4KXR - chains A and B of the 3 polymer chains in the assembly; structure by X-ray diffraction, 2.60 A resolution.

Chain A:
Protein: PE25
Source organism: Mycobacterium tuberculosis
Reference sequence: I6X486 (I6X486_MYCTU); residue numbers follow UniProt; this construct covers 1-99
Sequence (101 residues; row label = number of the first residue in the row; numbers below 1 keep their minus sign (Gly-1 is residue -1)):
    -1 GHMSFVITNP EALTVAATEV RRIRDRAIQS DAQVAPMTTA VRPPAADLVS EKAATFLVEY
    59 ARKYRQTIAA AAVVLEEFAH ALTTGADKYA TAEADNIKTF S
Not modelled in the structure: -1 to 6, 92-99
Sequence notes: expression tag (-1 to 0)
UniProt features mapped onto this chain:
  - modified residue: Ser2 (N-acetylserine)
From the paper describing this entry:
  - conformationally variable residues (order/disorder transition): Tyr87 to Glu91

Chain B:
Protein: PPE41
Source organism: Mycobacterium tuberculosis
Reference sequence: I6YDD9 (I6YDD9_MYCTU); residue numbers follow UniProt; this construct covers 1-194
Sequence (194 residues; each row starts with the number of its first residue):
     1 MHFEAYPPEV NSANIYAGPG PDSMLAAARA WRSLDVEMTA VQRSFNRTLL SLMDAWAGPV
    61 VMQLMEAAKP FVRWLTDLCV QLSEVERQIH EIVRAYEWAH HDMVPLAQIY NNRAERQILI
   121 DNNALGQFTA QIADLDQEYD DFWDEDGEVM RDYRLRVSDA LSKLTPWKAP PPIAHSTVLV
   181 APVSPSTASS RTDT
Not modelled in the structure: 175-194
From the paper describing this entry:
  - contacts within the chain: Asn123-Thr129 (hydrogen bond)
  - mutagenesis - A124F/L125F/Q127I/F128N, A124F/L125F/Q127I/F128N/A130I/Q131P, Q127I, Q127I/F128N, Q127I/A130I, Q127I/F128N/Q131P, Q127I/F128N/A130I/Q131P, A130I: unchanged binding to EspG5
  - mutagenesis - A124F/L125F, A124L/L125F, A124W/L125F: decreased expression
  - mutagenesis - L125R: abolished localization
  - mutagenesis - L125E, T129D/A130R: unchanged localization
  - mutagenesis - A124F/L125F, A124L/L125F, A124W/L125F: decreased stability in response to absence of EspG5

Interface between chain A and chain B:
Contacting residue pairs (85; chain A residue first):
  Asn7(A) - Trp56(B)
  Ala10(A) - Leu52(B)
  Ala10(A) - Ala55(B)  hydrophobic
  Leu11(A) - Trp56(B)  hydrophobic
  Ala14(A) - Leu52(B)  hydrophobic
  Glu17(A) - Thr48(B)  hydrogen bond
  Ile21(A) - Val41(B)  hydrophobic
  Ile21(A) - Ser44(B)
  Ile21(A) - Phe45(B)
  Arg24(A) - Glu37(B)  salt bridge
  Arg24(A) - Ala40(B)
  Ser28(A) - Leu34(B)
  Ser28(A) - Glu37(B)
  Asp29(A) - Leu34(B)
  Val32(A) - Ala30(B)  hydrophobic
  Val32(A) - Leu34(B)  hydrophobic
  Met35(A) - Ala27(B)
  Met35(A) - Ala30(B)  hydrophobic
  Thr36(A) - Ala30(B)
  Thr36(A) - Trp31(B)
  Ala38(A) - Ser23(B)
  Val39(A) - Ser23(B)
  Val39(A) - Met24(B)  hydrophobic
  Val39(A) - Ala27(B)  hydrophobic
  Arg40(A) - Pro19(B)
  Arg40(A) - Ser23(B)  hydrogen bond (backbone-side chain)
  Pro41(A) - Pro19(B)
  Pro42(A) - Ala17(B)
  Pro42(A) - Gly18(B)
  Pro42(A) - Pro19(B)
  Pro42(A) - Gly20(B)  hydrogen bond (backbone-backbone)
  Pro42(A) - Pro21(B)
  Pro42(A) - Met24(B)
  Pro42(A) - Tyr96(B)
  Ala43(A) - Asn14(B)
  Ala43(A) - Ile15(B)
  Ala43(A) - Ala17(B)
  Ala44(A) - Asn14(B)  hydrogen bond (backbone-backbone)
  Ala44(A) - Ala17(B)
  Asp45(A) - Asn14(B)
  Asp45(A) - Ile15(B)
  Asp45(A) - Met150(B)
  Asp45(A) - Tyr153(B)
  Leu46(A) - Met1(B)  hydrophobic
  Val47(A) - Phe3(B)  hydrophobic
  Val47(A) - Met150(B)  hydrophobic
  Val47(A) - Tyr153(B)  hydrophobic
  Val47(A) - Arg154(B)
  Val47(A) - Val157(B)  hydrophobic
  Ser48(A) - Tyr153(B)  hydrogen bond
  Lys50(A) - Met1(B)
  Lys50(A) - Arg154(B)
  Ala51(A) - Val157(B)  hydrophobic
  Phe54(A) - Leu161(B)  hydrophobic
  Phe54(A) - Leu164(B)
  Leu55(A) - Ile89(B)  hydrophobic
  Tyr58(A) - Val85(B)  hydrophobic
  Tyr58(A) - Leu164(B)
  Tyr58(A) - Thr165(B)  hydrogen bond (side chain-backbone)
  Tyr58(A) - Trp167(B)  hydrogen bond (backbone-side chain)
  Ala59(A) - Trp31(B)  hydrophobic
  Lys61(A) - Trp167(B)
  Tyr62(A) - Trp31(B)  hydrophobic
  Tyr62(A) - Leu34(B)  hydrophobic
  Tyr62(A) - Met38(B)
  Tyr62(A) - Leu82(B)  hydrophobic
  Tyr62(A) - Trp167(B)
  Thr65(A) - Trp74(B)
  Thr65(A) - Trp167(B)
  Thr65(A) - Lys168(B)
  Ile66(A) - Met38(B)  hydrophobic
  Ala68(A) - Pro170(B)
  Ala69(A) - Trp74(B)  hydrophobic
  Ala69(A) - Pro170(B)
  Val72(A) - Phe71(B)  hydrophobic
  Val72(A) - Pro171(B)
  Val72(A) - Ile173(B)  hydrophobic
  Leu73(A) - Phe45(B)  hydrophobic
  Leu73(A) - Phe71(B)  hydrophobic
  Phe76(A) - Phe45(B)  hydrophobic
  Phe76(A) - Leu49(B)  hydrophobic
  Phe76(A) - Ile173(B)  hydrophobic
  Ala79(A) - Ala174(B)
  Leu80(A) - Leu64(B)  hydrophobic
  Tyr87(A) - Val60(B)
Interface residues without a listed pair, chain A (45 interface residues in all): Val18, Ala25, Ala52, Glu75
Interface residues without a listed pair, chain B (55 interface residues in all): Ala26, Ser33, Leu78, Gln81, Ile92, Ser158, Pro166, Pro172

Overview:
45 residues of chain A and 55 residues of chain B are in contact, with 7 hydrogen bonds and 1 salt bridge.
Among the polar pairs are Arg24(A)-Glu37(B), Glu17(A)-Thr48(B) and Arg40(A)-Ser23(B). The paper reports that
A124F/L125F, A124L/L125F and A124W/L125F of chain B reduce expression; conformational variability at Tyr87(A);
14 substitutions were tested in all.
Chain A is PE25 and chain B is PPE41, both from Mycobacterium tuberculosis; the structure, Structure of the
Mycobacterium tuberculosis type VII secretion system chaperone EspG5 in complex with PE25-PPE41 dimer, was
determined by X-ray diffraction.
